1UMV - chain X; structure by X-ray diffraction, 1.79 A resolution.

[Chain X]
Protein: Hypotensive phospholipase A2
Source organism: Bothrops jararacussu
UniProtKB: Q8AXY1 (Q8AXY1); residues 1-122 here correspond to UniProt positions 17-138 (UniProt number = residue number + 16)
Amino-acid sequence (122 residues; numbered 1 to 122; the number before each row is that of its first residue):
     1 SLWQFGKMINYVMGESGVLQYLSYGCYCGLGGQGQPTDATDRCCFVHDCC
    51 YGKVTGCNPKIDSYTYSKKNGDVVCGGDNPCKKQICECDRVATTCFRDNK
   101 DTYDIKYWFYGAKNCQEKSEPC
Sequence notes: conflict Asn58 (Asp74 in Q8AXY1), Asn79 (Asp95 in Q8AXY1)
Disulfide bonds: Cys26-Cys115, Cys28-Cys44, Cys43-Cys95, Cys49-Cys122, Cys50-Cys88, Cys57-Cys81, Cys75-Cys86
Metal / ion sites: Ca2+: Tyr27, Gly31, Gly32, Asp48
UniProt features mapped onto this chain:
  - active site: His47, Asp89
  - binding site (Ca(2+)): Tyr27, Gly31, Gly32, Asp48

[Overview]
Tyr27, Gly31, Gly32 and Asp48 coordinate Ca2+. Curated annotation (UniProt) lists active-site residues His47
and Asp89 and 4 Ca2+-binding residues.
Chain X is Hypotensive phospholipase A2 (Bothrops jararacussu); the structure, Crystal structure of an acidic,
non-myotoxic phospholipase A2 from the venom of Bothrops jararacussu, was determined by X-ray diffraction
together with 1U73 from the same study.
